7PQA - chains AAA and BBB; structure by X-ray diffraction, 2.04 A resolution.

== Chain AAA (and BBB) ==
Molecule: CRISPR-associated protein, APE2256 family
Organism: Sulfolobus islandicus REY15A
Notes: chain BBB of this document is another copy of the same molecule, construct and numbering; everything in this record applies to it too
Reference sequence: F0NH89 (F0NH89_SULIR); residue numbers follow UniProt; this construct covers 1-268
Chain sequence (275 residues; numbered 1 to 275; the number before each row is that of its first residue):
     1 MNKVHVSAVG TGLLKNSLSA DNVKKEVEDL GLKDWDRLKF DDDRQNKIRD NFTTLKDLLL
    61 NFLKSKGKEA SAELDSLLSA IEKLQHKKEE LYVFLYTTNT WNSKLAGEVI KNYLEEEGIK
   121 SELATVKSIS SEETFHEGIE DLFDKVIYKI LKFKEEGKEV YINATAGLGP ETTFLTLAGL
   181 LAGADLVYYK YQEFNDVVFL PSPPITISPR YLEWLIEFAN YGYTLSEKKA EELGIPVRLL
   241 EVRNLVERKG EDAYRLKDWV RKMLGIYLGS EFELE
Sequence notes: engineered mutation G12 (Ser in F0NH89), G169 (Lys in F0NH89); expression tag (269-275)
Reported in the primary citation:
  - conformationally variable residues (order/disorder transition): A166 to G169

== Interface between chain AAA and chain BBB ==
Residue-residue contacts - 86 pairs, chain AAA then chain BBB:
  K83(AAA) - E132(BBB)  salt bridge
  I129(AAA) - Y191(BBB)
  I129(AAA) - E193(BBB)
  S130(AAA) - F194(BBB)
  S131(AAA) - F194(BBB)
  E132(AAA) - F194(BBB)
  E132(AAA) - D196(BBB)
  F135(AAA) - Y191(BBB)
  F135(AAA) - V198(BBB)  hydrophobic
  F135(AAA) - F199(BBB)
  F135(AAA) - L200(BBB)  hydrophobic
  I139(AAA) - P201(BBB)  hydrophobic
  E159(AAA) - V242(BBB)
  L168(AAA) - Y191(BBB)  hydrophobic
  G169(AAA) - Y189(BBB)
  P170(AAA) - Y189(BBB)
  P170(AAA) - Y191(BBB)
  P170(AAA) - L200(BBB)  hydrophobic
  E171(AAA) - Y191(BBB)
  T173(AAA) - T173(BBB)  hydrogen bond
  T173(AAA) - T176(BBB)
  F174(AAA) - P201(BBB)  hydrophobic
  T176(AAA) - T173(BBB)
  L177(AAA) - L180(BBB)  hydrophobic
  L177(AAA) - P201(BBB)
  L177(AAA) - P203(BBB)
  L177(AAA) - I205(BBB)  hydrophobic
  L180(AAA) - L177(BBB)  hydrophobic
  L181(AAA) - P203(BBB)  hydrophobic
  L181(AAA) - I205(BBB)  hydrophobic
  G183(AAA) - R243(BBB)  hydrogen bond (backbone-side chain)
  A184(AAA) - R243(BBB)
  D185(AAA) - R243(BBB)  salt bridge
  L186(AAA) - N244(BBB)
  Y189(AAA) - L168(BBB)
  Y189(AAA) - G169(BBB)
  Y189(AAA) - P170(BBB)
  Y191(AAA) - I129(BBB)
  Y191(AAA) - F135(BBB)
  Y191(AAA) - L168(BBB)  hydrophobic
  Y191(AAA) - P170(BBB)
  Y191(AAA) - E171(BBB)
  F194(AAA) - S130(BBB)
  F194(AAA) - S131(BBB)
  F194(AAA) - E132(BBB)
  D196(AAA) - E132(BBB)
  V198(AAA) - E132(BBB)
  V198(AAA) - F135(BBB)  hydrophobic
  F199(AAA) - F135(BBB)
  F199(AAA) - H136(BBB)
  L200(AAA) - F135(BBB)  hydrophobic
  L200(AAA) - P170(BBB)  hydrophobic
  L200(AAA) - N244(BBB)  hydrogen bond (backbone-side chain)
  P201(AAA) - I139(BBB)  hydrophobic
  P201(AAA) - F174(BBB)  hydrophobic
  P201(AAA) - W259(BBB)  hydrophobic
  P203(AAA) - L177(BBB)  hydrophobic
  P204(AAA) - I207(BBB)
  P204(AAA) - S208(BBB)  hydrogen bond (backbone-backbone)
  P204(AAA) - Y211(BBB)  hydrophobic
  P204(AAA) - R243(BBB)
  P204(AAA) - L245(BBB)
  I205(AAA) - I205(BBB)  hydrophobic
  I205(AAA) - T206(BBB)
  I205(AAA) - S208(BBB)
  T206(AAA) - I205(BBB)
  T206(AAA) - T206(BBB)  hydrogen bond (backbone-backbone)
  T206(AAA) - P209(BBB)
  I207(AAA) - P204(BBB)
  S208(AAA) - P204(BBB)  hydrogen bond (backbone-backbone)
  S208(AAA) - I205(BBB)
  S208(AAA) - T206(BBB)
  P209(AAA) - T206(BBB)
  Y211(AAA) - P204(BBB)  hydrophobic
  V242(AAA) - E159(BBB)
  V242(AAA) - Y161(BBB)
  R243(AAA) - G183(BBB)  hydrogen bond (side chain-backbone)
  R243(AAA) - D185(BBB)  salt bridge
  R243(AAA) - P204(BBB)
  N244(AAA) - L186(BBB)
  N244(AAA) - F199(BBB)
  W259(AAA) - P201(BBB)  hydrophobic
  W259(AAA) - S202(BBB)
  W259(AAA) - P203(BBB)
  M263(AAA) - P201(BBB)  hydrophobic
  M263(AAA) - P203(BBB)  hydrophobic
Also at the interface, not in a pair above, chain AAA (51 interface residues in all): H136, K154, Y161, T172, V197, S202, L239, L245
Also at the interface, not in a pair above, chain BBB (49 interface residues in all): K154, T172, L181, A184, M263

== Summary ==
Chain AAA and chain BBB form an interface of 51 and 49 residues respectively; the contacts include 7 hydrogen
bonds and 3 salt bridges. Polar pairs include K83(AAA)-E132(BBB), D185(AAA)-R243(BBB) and T173(AAA)-T173(BBB).
The paper reports conformational variability at A166(AAA).
Both chains are CRISPR-associated protein, APE2256 family (Sulfolobus islandicus REY15A). Entry 7PQA (Crystal
Structure of the Ring Nuclease 0811 mutant-S12G/K169G from Sulfolobus islandicus (Sis0811)) was determined by
X-ray diffraction (same publication as 7PQ2, 7PQ3 and 7PQ6).
